7UH8 - chains A and B of the 4 polymer chains in the assembly; structure by X-ray diffraction, 2.75 A resolution.

== Chain A ==
Name: Integrin alpha-IIb heavy chain
Organism: Homo sapiens
Reference sequence: P08514 (ITA2B_HUMAN); residues 1-457 here correspond to UniProt positions 32-488 (UniProt number = residue number + 31)
Amino-acid sequence (457 residues; numbered 1 to 457; the number before each row is that of its first residue):
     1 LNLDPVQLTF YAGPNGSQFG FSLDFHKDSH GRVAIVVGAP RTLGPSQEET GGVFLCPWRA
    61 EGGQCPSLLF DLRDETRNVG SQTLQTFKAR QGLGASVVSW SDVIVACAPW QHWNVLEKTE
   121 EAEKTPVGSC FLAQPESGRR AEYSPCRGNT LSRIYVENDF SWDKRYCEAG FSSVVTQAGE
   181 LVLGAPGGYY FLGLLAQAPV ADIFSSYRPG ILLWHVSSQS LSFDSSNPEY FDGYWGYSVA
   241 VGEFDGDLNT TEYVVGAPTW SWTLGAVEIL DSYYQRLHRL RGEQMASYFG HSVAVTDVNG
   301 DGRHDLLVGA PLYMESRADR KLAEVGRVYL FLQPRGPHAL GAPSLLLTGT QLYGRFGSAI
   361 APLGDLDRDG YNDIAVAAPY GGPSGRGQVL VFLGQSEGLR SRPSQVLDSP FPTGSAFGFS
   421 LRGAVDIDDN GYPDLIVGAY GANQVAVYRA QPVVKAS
Disordered / not traced: 455-457
Cystine bridges: Cys56-Cys65, Cys107-Cys130, Cys146-Cys167
Bound ions: Ca2+ site 1: Glu243, Asp245, Asp247, Thr250, Glu252; Ca2+ site 2: Asp297, Asn299, Asp301, Arg303, Asp305; Ca2+ site 3: Asp365, Asp367, Asp369, Tyr371, Asp373; Ca2+ site 4: Asp426, Asp428, Asn430, Tyr432, Asp434
Residues lining bound ligands: Roxifiban (N9U): Asp159, Phe160, Tyr189, Tyr190, Leu192, Asp224, Ser225, Phe231
Swiss-Prot annotation at these positions:
  - binding site (Ca(2+)): Glu243, Asp245, Asp247, Thr250, Glu252, Asp297, Asn299, Asp301, Arg303, Asp305, Asp365, Asp367, Asp369, Tyr371, Asp373, Asp426, Asp428, Asn430, Tyr432, Asp434
  - glycosylation (N-linked (GlcNAc...) asparagine): Asn15, Asn249
Reported in the primary citation:
  - binding site for Roxifiban: Asp224

== Chain B ==
Name: Isoform Beta-3C of Integrin beta-3
Organism: Homo sapiens
Reference sequence: P05106 (ITB3_HUMAN), isoform P05106-3; residues 1-472 here correspond to UniProt positions 27-498 (UniProt number = residue number + 26)
Amino-acid sequence (472 residues; row label = number of the first residue in the row):
     1 GPNICTTRGV SSCQQCLAVS PMCAWCSDEA LPLGSPRCDL KENLLKDNCA PESIEFPVSE
    61 ARVLEDRPLS DKGSGDSSQV TQVSPQRIAL RLRPDDSKNF SIQVRQVEDY PVDIYYLMDL
   121 SYSMKDDLWS IQNLGTKLAT QMRKLTSNLR IGFGAFVDKP VSPYMYISPP EALENPCYDM
   181 KTTCLPMFGY KHVLTLTDQV TRFNEEVKKQ SVSRNRDAPE GGFDAIMQAT VCDEKIGWRN
   241 DASHLLVFTT DAKTHIALDG RLAGIVQPND GQCHVGSDNH YSASTTMDYP SLGLMTEKLS
   301 QKNINLIFAV TENVVNLYQN YSELIPGTTV GVLSMDSSNV LQLIVDAYGK IRSKVELEVR
   361 DLPEELSLSF NATCLNNEVI PGLKSCMGLK IGDTVSFSIE AKVRGCPQEK EKSFTIKPVG
   421 FKDSLIVQVT FDCDCACQAQ AEPNSHRCNN GNGTFECGVC RCGPGWLGSQ CE
Disordered / not traced: 467-472
Cystine bridges: Cys5-Cys23, Cys13-Cys435, Cys16-Cys38, Cys26-Cys49, Cys177-Cys184, Cys232-Cys273, Cys374-Cys386, Cys406-Cys433, Cys437-Cys457, Cys448-Cys460
Covalently attached groups: N-acetylglucosamine (NAG) linked to Asn99, Asn320, Asn371
Bound ions: Mn2+ site 1: Ser121, Ser123, Glu220 (together with Roxifiban); Mn2+ site 2: Ser123, Asp251; Mn2+ site 3: Asp158, Asn215, Asp217, Pro219, Glu220
Residues lining bound ligands: Roxifiban (N9U): Ser121, Tyr122, Ser123, Tyr166, Ser213, Arg214, Asn215, Arg216, Asp217, Ala218, Glu220
Swiss-Prot annotation at these positions:
  - region: Cys177 to Cys184 (Involved in CX3CL1-, NRG1-, FGF1- and IGF1-binding), Gln267 to Met287 (CX3CL1-binding)
  - binding site (Mg(2+)): Ser121, Ser123, Glu220
  - binding site (Ca(2+)): Ser123, Asp126, Asp127, Asp158, Asn215, Asp217, Pro219, Glu220, Asp251, Met335
  - glycosylation (N-linked (GlcNAc...) asparagine): Asn99, Asn320, Asn371, Asn452
Reported in the primary citation:
  - binding site for Roxifiban: Tyr122
  - Mn2+ coordination: Ser123
  - mutagenesis - N305T (6-fold): increased binding to FITC-echistatin

== How chain A and chain B interact ==
Contacting residue pairs (66):
  Gln18(A) with Val266(B)
  Phe21(A) with Arg261(B); Val266(B), hydrophobic
  Arg41(A) with Gly264(B), hydrogen bond (side chain-backbone)
  Trp110(A) with Arg261(B); Leu262(B); Gly264(B)
  His112(A) with Ser162(B), hydrogen bond; Ile167(B)
  Glu121(A) with Ser168(B), hydrogen bond; Pro169(B)
  Glu123(A) with Ser168(B); Arg216(B), salt bridge
  Lys124(A) with Ile167(B); Ser168(B), hydrogen bond (backbone-side chain)
  Thr125(A) with Arg216(B)
  Pro126(A) with Ser162(B); Pro163(B), hydrophobic
  Tyr166(A) with Arg216(B)
  Glu168(A) with Leu262(B)
  Phe171(A) with Arg261(B)
  Tyr190(A) with Arg216(B), hydrogen bond (side chain-backbone)
  Phe191(A) with Asp217(B)
  Phe231(A) with Lys253(B), hydrogen bond (backbone-side chain)
  Asp232(A) with Pro219(B); Lys253(B), salt bridge
  Tyr234(A) with His255(B); Asp259(B); Leu262(B), hydrophobic
  Tyr237(A) with Leu258(B), hydrogen bond (side chain-backbone); Arg261(B)
  Thr259(A) with Ile256(B); Asp259(B)
  Trp262(A) with Lys253(B); Leu317(B), hydrophobic
  Thr263(A) with Ile256(B); Tyr321(B), hydrogen bond
  Met285(A) with Leu317(B), hydrophobic; Asn320(B); Tyr321(B), hydrophobic; Leu324(B)
  Ala286(A) with Ile256(B), hydrophobic; Leu292(B), hydrophobic
  Tyr288(A) with Ile256(B), hydrophobic; Ala257(B); Leu258(B), hydrogen bond (side chain-backbone); Asp259(B), hydrogen bond
  His291(A) with Leu258(B)
  Pro311(A) with Leu258(B), hydrophobic
  Leu312(A) with Ala257(B), hydrophobic; Leu258(B), hydrophobic
  Met314(A) with Leu292(B), hydrophobic; Gly293(B); Leu324(B), hydrophobic
  Asp319(A) with Lys384(B), salt bridge
  Lys321(A) with Glu358(B), salt bridge
  Leu322(A) with Leu324(B)
  Glu324(A) with Ser291(B), hydrogen bond
  Tyr353(A) with Gly293(B), hydrogen bond (side chain-backbone); Leu294(B); Glu297(B), hydrogen bond
  Arg355(A) with Leu258(B); Pro268(B)
  Tyr380(A) with Pro268(B)
  Phe419(A) with Arg261(B)
  Tyr440(A) with Val266(B)
Also at the interface, not in a pair above, chain A (43 interface residues in all): Asn114, Pro186, Gly187, Gln284, Arg320
Also at the interface, not in a pair above, chain B (36 interface residues in all): Tyr166, Tyr178, Asp179, Ala218, Ala263, Pro326

== Overview ==
The interface between chain A and chain B involves 43 residues on one side and 36 on the other, with 13
hydrogen bonds and 4 salt bridges. Polar pairs include Glu123(A)-Arg216(B), Asp232(A)-Lys253(B) and
Asp319(A)-Lys384(B). The paper reports a binding site for Roxifiban at Asp224(A) and Tyr122(B); N305T of chain
B increases binding to FITC-echistatin.
Here chain A is Integrin alpha-IIb heavy chain and chain B is Isoform Beta-3C of Integrin beta-3, both from
Homo sapiens. Entry 7UH8 (Integrin alpha IIB beta3 complex with roxifiban (Mn/Ca)) was determined by X-ray
diffraction, deposited together with 7L8P, 7TCT, 7TD8, 7THO, 7TMZ, 7TPD and 15 further entries.
